PDB entry 4NNN | X-ray diffraction, 2.50 A resolution | chains B and C of the 28 polymer chains in the assembly

[Chain B]
Molecule: Proteasome subunit alpha type-3
From: Saccharomyces cerevisiae S288c
Notes: EC 3.4.25.1
Reference sequence: P23638 (PSA3_YEAST); residues 0-257 here correspond to UniProt positions 1-258 (UniProt number = residue number + 1)
Chain sequence (258 residues; row label = number of the first residue in the row; numbering starts at 0):
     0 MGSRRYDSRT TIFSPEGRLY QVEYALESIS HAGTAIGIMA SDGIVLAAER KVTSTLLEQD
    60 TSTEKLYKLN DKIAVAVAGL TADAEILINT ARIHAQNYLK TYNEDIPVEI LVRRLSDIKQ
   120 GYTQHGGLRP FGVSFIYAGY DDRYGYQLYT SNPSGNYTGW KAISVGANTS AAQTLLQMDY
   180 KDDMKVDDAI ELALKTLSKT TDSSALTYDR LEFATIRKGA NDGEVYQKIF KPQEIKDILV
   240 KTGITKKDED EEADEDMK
Disordered / not traced: 0, 245-257
Swiss-Prot annotation at these positions:
  - cross-link (Glycyl lysine isopeptide (Lys-Gly)): Lys99 (interchain with G-Cter in ubiquitin), Lys198 (interchain with G-Cter in ubiquitin), Lys230 (interchain with G-Cter in ubiquitin)

[Chain C]
Molecule: Proteasome subunit alpha type-4
From: Saccharomyces cerevisiae S288c
Notes: EC 3.4.25.1
Reference sequence: P40303 (PSA4_YEAST); residues -1 to 252 here correspond to UniProt positions 1-254 (UniProt number = residue number + 2)
Chain sequence (254 residues; each row starts with the number of its first residue; numbers below 1 keep their minus sign (Met-1 is residue -1)):
    -1 MSGYDRALSI FSPDGHIFQV EYALEAVKRG TCAVGVKGKN CVVLGCERRS TLKLQDTRIT
    59 PSKVSKIDSH VVLSFSGLNA DSRILIEKAR VEAQSHRLTL EDPVTVEYLT RYVAGVQQRY
   119 TQSGGVRPFG VSTLIAGFDP RDDEPKLYQT EPSGIYSSWS AQTIGRNSKT VREFLEKNYD
   179 RKEPPATVEE CVKLTVRSLL EVVQTGAKNI EITVVKPDSD IVALSSEEIN QYVTQIEQEK
   239 QEQQEQDKKK KSNH
Disordered / not traced: -1 to 0, 241-252
Swiss-Prot annotation at these positions:
  - modified residue: Thr58 (Phosphothreonine)

[Chain B / chain C interface]
Contacting residue pairs - 75 pairs, chain B then chain C:
  Arg3(B) - Arg4(C)
  Asp6(B) - Tyr2(C)  hydrogen bond
  Asp6(B) - Arg4(C)  salt bridge
  Arg8(B) - Arg4(C)
  Thr10(B) - Leu6(C)
  Thr10(B) - Arg125(C)
  Ile11(B) - Leu6(C)  hydrophobic
  Ile11(B) - Gln17(C)
  Phe12(B) - Gln17(C)  hydrogen bond (backbone-side chain)
  Phe12(B) - Tyr20(C)  hydrophobic
  Phe12(B) - Ala21(C)  hydrophobic
  Phe12(B) - Leu76(C)  hydrophobic
  Phe12(B) - Arg125(C)
  Phe12(B) - Pro126(C)
  Phe12(B) - Gly128(C)
  Ser13(B) - Tyr20(C)
  Pro14(B) - Tyr20(C)  hydrophobic
  Pro14(B) - Glu23(C)
  Glu15(B) - Glu23(C)
  Glu15(B) - Arg27(C)  hydrogen bond (backbone-side chain)
  Gly16(B) - Tyr20(C)
  Gly16(B) - Glu23(C)
  Gly16(B) - Ala24(C)
  Gly16(B) - Arg27(C)
  Arg17(B) - Arg27(C)
  Leu18(B) - Arg125(C)
  Met38(B) - Asp54(C)
  Glu108(B) - Ile57(C)
  Arg112(B) - Arg81(C)
  Ser115(B) - Arg81(C)  hydrogen bond (backbone-side chain)
  Asp116(B) - Arg81(C)  salt bridge
  Gln119(B) - Ala78(C)
  Gln119(B) - Asp79(C)
  Gln119(B) - Ile82(C)
  Thr122(B) - Arg125(C)  hydrogen bond (backbone-side chain)
  Gln123(B) - Tyr118(C)
  Gln123(B) - Gly123(C)
  Gln123(B) - Val124(C)
  Gln123(B) - Arg125(C)  hydrogen bond (backbone-backbone)
  Gln123(B) - Pro126(C)
  Gln123(B) - Phe127(C)
  His124(B) - Gly123(C)
  His124(B) - Val124(C)
  Gly125(B) - Tyr2(C)
  Gly125(B) - Gly123(C)  hydrogen bond (backbone-backbone)
  Gly126(B) - Tyr2(C)
  Tyr143(B) - Arg56(C)  hydrogen bond (backbone-side chain)
  Tyr143(B) - Ile57(C)  hydrophobic
  Tyr145(B) - Arg56(C)  hydrogen bond (backbone-side chain)
  Gln146(B) - Ile57(C)
  Leu147(B) - Ile57(C)
  Tyr148(B) - Ile57(C)
  Ser153(B) - Ala78(C)
  Gly154(B) - Ala78(C)
  Gly154(B) - Arg81(C)  hydrogen bond (backbone-side chain)
  Asn155(B) - Asn77(C)
  Asn155(B) - Ala78(C)
  Tyr156(B) - Pro59(C)
  Tyr156(B) - Arg81(C)
  Gly158(B) - Gln53(C)
  Gly158(B) - Asp54(C)  hydrogen bond (backbone-backbone)
  Gly158(B) - Ile57(C)
  Gly158(B) - Thr58(C)  hydrogen bond (backbone-side chain)
  Trp159(B) - Lys51(C)
  Trp159(B) - Leu52(C)
  Trp159(B) - Gln53(C)
  Trp159(B) - Asp54(C)
  Lys160(B) - Leu52(C)  hydrogen bond (backbone-backbone)
  Lys160(B) - Gln53(C)
  Ala161(B) - Leu52(C)
  Gln172(B) - Lys51(C)
  Gln172(B) - Leu52(C)
  Leu175(B) - Leu52(C)
  Gln176(B) - Lys51(C)
  Gln176(B) - Leu52(C)
Other interface residues (no listed pair), chain B (41 interface residues in all): Thr157, Tyr179
Other interface residues (no listed pair), chain C (31 interface residues in all): Leu50

[Summary]
41 residues of chain B face 31 of chain C across their interface; the contacts include 13 hydrogen bonds and 2
salt bridges. Among the polar pairs are Asp6(B)-Arg4(C), Asp116(B)-Arg81(C) and Asp6(B)-Tyr2(C).
Here chain B is Proteasome subunit alpha type-3 and chain C is Proteasome subunit alpha type-4, both from
Saccharomyces cerevisiae S288c. Entry 4NNN (yCP in complex with MG132) was determined by X-ray diffraction,
deposited together with 4NNW, 4NO1, 4NO6, 4NO8 and 4NO9.
